Entry 7FAZ (X-ray diffraction, 2.10 A resolution); this record covers chains A and B.

== Chain A (and B) ==
Molecule: 3C-like proteinase
From: Severe acute respiratory syndrome coronavirus 2
Notes: EC 3.4.22.69; chain B of this document is another copy of the same molecule, construct and numbering; everything in this record applies to it too
UniProtKB: P0DTC1 (R1A_SARS2); residues 1-306 here correspond to UniProt positions 3264-3569 (UniProt number = residue number + 3263)
Chain sequence (306 residues; numbered 1 to 306; the number before each row is that of its first residue):
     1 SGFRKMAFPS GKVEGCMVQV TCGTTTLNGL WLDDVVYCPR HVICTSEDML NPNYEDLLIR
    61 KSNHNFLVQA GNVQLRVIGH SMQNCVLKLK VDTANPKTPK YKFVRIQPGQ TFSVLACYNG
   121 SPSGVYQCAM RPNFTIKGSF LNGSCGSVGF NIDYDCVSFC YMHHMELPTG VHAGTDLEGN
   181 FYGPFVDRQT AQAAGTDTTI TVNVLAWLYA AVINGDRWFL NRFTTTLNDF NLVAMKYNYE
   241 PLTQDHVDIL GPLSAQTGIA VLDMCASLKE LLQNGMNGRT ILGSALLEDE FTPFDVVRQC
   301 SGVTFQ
Disordered / not traced: 302-306 (chain B: 306)
Covalently attached groups: compound 2RI linked to Cys-145
Ligand contacts: 2RI ((2R)-N-dibenzofuran-3-yl-N-[(1R)-2-[[(1S)-1-(4-fluorophenyl)ethyl]amino]-2-oxidanylidene-1-pyridin-3-yl-ethyl]-2-oxidanyl-propanamide): Leu-27, His-41, Cys-44, Met-49, Tyr-54, Phe-140, Leu-141, Asn-142, Gly-143, Ser-144, His-163, His-164, Met-165, Glu-166, His-172, Asp-187, Arg-188, Gln-189
Reported in the primary citation:
  - binding site for 2RI: His-41, Met-49, Gly-143, Cys-145, His-163, Glu-166, Gln-189
  - catalytic residues: Cys-145

== Interface between chain A and chain B ==
Pairs across the interface (85):
  Ser-1(A) with Gly-138(B); Ser-139(B); Phe-140(B), hydrogen bond (backbone-backbone); Glu-166(B), hydrogen bond (backbone-side chain); Gly-170(B); His-172(B), hydrogen bond (backbone-side chain)
  Gly-2(A) with Gly-138(B); Ser-139(B), hydrogen bond (backbone-side chain)
  Arg-4(A) with Lys-5(B); Tyr-126(B); Gln-127(B); Cys-128(B); Lys-137(B), hydrogen bond (side chain-backbone); Glu-290(B), salt bridge
  Lys-5(A) with Arg-4(B); Tyr-126(B)
  Met-6(A) with Gly-124(B); Val-125(B); Tyr-126(B), hydrophobic; Ser-139(B)
  Ala-7(A) with Gly-124(B); Val-125(B), hydrogen bond (backbone-backbone)
  Phe-8(A) with Val-125(B)
  Pro-9(A) with Ser-10(B); Glu-14(B); Pro-122(B); Ser-123(B); Gly-124(B)
  Ser-10(A) with Pro-9(B); Ser-10(B), hydrogen bond (side chain-backbone); Glu-14(B), hydrogen bond (backbone-side chain)
  Gly-11(A) with Gly-11(B); Glu-14(B), hydrogen bond (backbone-side chain)
  Glu-14(A) with Pro-9(B); Ser-10(B), hydrogen bond (side chain-backbone); Gly-11(B), hydrogen bond (side chain-backbone)
  Tyr-118(A) with Thr-304(B)
  Ser-121(A) with Thr-304(B), hydrogen bond (backbone-side chain)
  Pro-122(A) with Pro-9(B), hydrophobic; Thr-304(B), hydrogen bond (backbone-side chain); Phe-305(B), hydrogen bond (backbone-backbone)
  Ser-123(A) with Pro-9(B); Val-303(B), hydrogen bond (side chain-backbone); Phe-305(B)
  Gly-124(A) with Met-6(B); Ala-7(B); Pro-9(B)
  Val-125(A) with Met-6(B); Ala-7(B), hydrogen bond (backbone-backbone); Phe-8(B); Val-125(B), hydrophobic
  Tyr-126(A) with Arg-4(B); Lys-5(B)
  Gln-127(A) with Arg-4(B)
  Cys-128(A) with Arg-4(B)
  Lys-137(A) with Arg-4(B), hydrogen bond (backbone-side chain)
  Gly-138(A) with Ser-1(B); Gly-2(B)
  Ser-139(A) with Ser-1(B); Gly-2(B), hydrogen bond (side chain-backbone); Phe-3(B); Gln-299(B), hydrogen bond
  Phe-140(A) with Ser-1(B), hydrogen bond (backbone-backbone)
  Leu-141(A) with Gln-299(B); Cys-300(B); Ser-301(B); Gly-302(B)
  Glu-166(A) with Ser-1(B), hydrogen bond
  Gly-170(A) with Ser-1(B)
  His-172(A) with Ser-1(B), hydrogen bond (side chain-backbone)
  Thr-280(A) with Leu-286(B)
  Gly-283(A) with Leu-286(B)
  Ala-285(A) with Ala-285(B); Leu-286(B)
  Leu-286(A) with Thr-280(B); Gly-283(B); Ser-284(B); Ala-285(B), hydrophobic
  Glu-290(A) with Arg-4(B), salt bridge
  Arg-298(A) with Ser-123(B), hydrogen bond (side chain-backbone); Gly-124(B)
  Gln-299(A) with Ser-139(B), hydrogen bond; Leu-141(B)
  Cys-300(A) with Leu-141(B)
  Ser-301(A) with Leu-141(B)
Interface residues without a listed pair, chain A (42 interface residues in all): Phe-3, Lys-12, Leu-115, Ala-129, Ser-284
Interface residues without a listed pair, chain B (42 interface residues in all): Leu-115, Ala-129

== Summary ==
Chain A and chain B each contribute 42 residues to their interface; the contacts include 24 hydrogen bonds and
2 salt bridges. Among the polar pairs are Arg-4(A)/Glu-290(B), Ser-1(A)/Glu-166(B) and Ser-1(A)/His-172(B).
Covalently linked compound 2RI: at Cys-145(A). From the paper: the catalytic residue Cys-145(A); a binding
site for 2RI at His-41(A), Met-49(A) and Gly-143(A) among others.
Both chains are 3C-like proteinase (Severe acute respiratory syndrome coronavirus 2). Entry 7FAZ (Crystal
structure of the SARS-CoV-2 main protease in complex with Y180) was determined by X-ray diffraction together
with 7FAY from the same study.
